PDB entry 5E7X | X-ray diffraction, 1.80 A resolution | chain A

== Chain A ==
Name: Cell wall antigen
Organism: Talaromyces marneffei PM1
UniProt: A0A093VKV7 (A0A093VKV7_TALMA); residues 27-181 here = UniProt positions 27-181
Chain sequence (155 residues; each row starts with the number of its first residue):
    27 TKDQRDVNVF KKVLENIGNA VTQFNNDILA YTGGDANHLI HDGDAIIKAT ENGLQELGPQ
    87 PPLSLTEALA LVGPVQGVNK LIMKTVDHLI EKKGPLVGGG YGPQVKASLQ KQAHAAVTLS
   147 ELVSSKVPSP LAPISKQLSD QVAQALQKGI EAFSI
Reported in the primary citation:
  - binding site for palmitic acid: I72, L97, V98, V101, I108, Q138, V149

== Summary ==
The paper reports a binding site for palmitic acid at I72, L97 and V98 among others.
Chain A is Cell wall antigen (Talaromyces marneffei PM1); the structure, Ligand binding domain 1 of
Penicillium marneffei MP1 protein in complex with palmitic acid, was determined by X-ray diffraction,
deposited together with 6J6F and 5ECF.
